2ODV - chain A; structure by X-ray diffraction, 2.05 A resolution.

[Chain A]
Protein: Plectin 1
Source organism: Homo sapiens
UniProtKB: Q6S383 (Q6S383_HUMAN); residues 300-530 here = UniProt positions 300-530
Sequence (235 residues; row label = number of the first residue in the row):
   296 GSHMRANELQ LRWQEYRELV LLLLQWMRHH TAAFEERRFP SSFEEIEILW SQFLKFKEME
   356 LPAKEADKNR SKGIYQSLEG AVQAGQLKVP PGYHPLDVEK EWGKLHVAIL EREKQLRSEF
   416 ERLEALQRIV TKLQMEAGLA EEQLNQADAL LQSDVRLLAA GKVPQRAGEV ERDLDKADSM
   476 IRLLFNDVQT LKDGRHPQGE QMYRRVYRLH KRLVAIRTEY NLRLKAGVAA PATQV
Not modelled in the structure: 296-302, 332, 521-530
Construct notes: cloning artifact (296-299); engineered mutation Ala-420 (Cys in Q6S383), Ala-435 (Cys in Q6S383), Lys-506 (Glu in Q6S383)
Residues lining bound ligands: s-1,2-propanediol (PGO): Lys-427, Met-430, Glu-431, Leu-434
What the authors report for this chain:
  - binding site for s-1,2-propanediol: Glu-431

[Summary]
Bound to chain A: s-1,2-propanediol. From the paper: a binding site for s-1,2-propanediol at Glu-431.
Chain A is Plectin 1 (Homo sapiens); the structure, Crystal structure of a fragment of the plakin domain of
plectin, Cys to Ala mutant, was determined by X-ray diffraction together with 2ODU from the same study.
